8RC4 - chains r and g of the 16 polymer chains in the assembly; structure by electron microscopy, 3.10 A resolution.

== Chain r ==
Molecule: DSS1
Source organism: Trichoplusia ni
Chain sequence (31 residues; numbered 1030 to 1060; the number before each row is that of its first residue):
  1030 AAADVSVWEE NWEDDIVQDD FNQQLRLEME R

== Chain g ==
Molecule: Integrator complex subunit 7
Source organism: Homo sapiens
UniProt: Q9NVH2 (INT7_HUMAN); numbering as in UniProt (aligned over 1-962)
Chain sequence (964 residues; each row starts with the number of its first residue; numbers below 1 keep their minus sign (Ser-1 is residue -1)):
    -1 SNMASNSTKS FLADAGYGEQ ELDANSALME LDKGLRSGKL GEQCEAVVRF PRLFQKYPFP
    59 ILINSAFLKL ADVFRVGNNF LRLCVLKVTQ QSEKHLEKIL NVDEFVKRIF SVIHSNDPVA
   119 RAITLRMLGS LASIIPERKN AHHSIRQSLD SHDNVEVEAA VFAAANFSAQ SKDFAVGICN
   179 KISEMIQGLA TPVDLKLKLI PILQHMHHDA ILASSARQLL QQLVTSYPST KMVIVSLHTF
   239 TLLAASSLVD TPKQIQLLLQ YLKNDPRKAV KRLAIQDLKL LANKTPHTWS RENIQALCEC
   299 ALQTPYDSLK LGMLSVLSTL SGTIAIKHYF SIVPGNVSSS PRSSDLVKLA QECCYHNNRG
   359 IAAHGVRVLT NITVSCQEKD LLALEQDAVF GLESLLVLCS QDDSPGAQAT LKIALNCMVK
   419 LAKGRPHLSQ SVVETLLTQL HSAQDAARIL MCHCLAAIAM QLPVLGDGML GDLMELYKVI
   479 GRSATDKQQE LLVSLATVIF VASQKALSVE SKAVIKQQLE SVSNGWTVYR IARQASRMGN
   539 HDMAKELYQS LLTQVASEHF YFWLNSLKEF SHAEQCLTGL QEENYSSALS CIAESLKFYH
   599 KGIASLTAAS TPLNPLSFQC EFVKLRIDLL QAFSQLICTC NSLKTSPPPA IATTIAMTLG
   659 NDLQRCGRIS NQMKQSMEEF RSLASRYGDL YQASFDADSA TLRNVELQQQ SCLLISHAIE
   719 ALILDPESAS FQEYGSTGTA HADSEYERRM MSVYNHVLEE VESLNRKYTP VSYMHTACLC
   779 NAIIALLKVP LSFQRYFFQK LQSTSIKLAL SPSPRNPAEP IAVQNNQQLA LKVEGVVQHG
   839 SKPGLFRKIQ SVCLNVSSTL QSKSGQDYKI PIDNMTNEME QRVEPHNDYF STQFLLNFAI
   899 LGTHNITVES SVKDANGIVW KTGPRTTIFV KSLEDPYSQQ IRLQQQQAQQ PLQQQQQRNA
   959 YTRF
Not modelled in the structure: -1 to 20, 329-339, 653-659, 811-817, 861-871, 946-962
Construct notes: expression tag (-1 to 0)
Curated features (UniProtKB/Swiss-Prot):
  - modified residue (Phosphoserine): Ser338, Ser809
Cystine bridges: Cys638-Cys778

== Interface between chain r and chain g ==
Residue-residue contacts - 60 pairs, chain r then chain g:
  Val1034(r) - Lys410(g)
  Val1034(r) - Asn414(g)
  Ser1035(r) - Asn414(g)  hydrogen bond (backbone-side chain)
  Val1036(r) - Lys410(g)
  Val1036(r) - Leu413(g)  hydrophobic
  Val1036(r) - Val417(g)
  Val1036(r) - Leu448(g)
  Val1036(r) - Cys452(g)
  Trp1037(r) - His451(g)
  Trp1037(r) - Ala454(g)  hydrophobic
  Trp1037(r) - Ala455(g)
  Trp1037(r) - Met458(g)  hydrophobic
  Trp1037(r) - Thr495(g)
  Trp1037(r) - Arg535(g)
  Glu1039(r) - Met458(g)
  Glu1039(r) - Arg535(g)  hydrogen bond (backbone-side chain)
  Asn1040(r) - His451(g)
  Asn1040(r) - Arg793(g)  hydrogen bond (backbone-side chain)
  Trp1041(r) - Arg531(g)
  Trp1041(r) - Gln532(g)
  Trp1041(r) - Arg535(g)
  Trp1041(r) - Phe791(g)
  Trp1041(r) - Gln792(g)
  Trp1041(r) - Arg793(g)
  Trp1041(r) - Phe796(g)  hydrophobic
  Trp1041(r) - Gln797(g)  hydrogen bond (backbone-side chain)
  Glu1042(r) - Val491(g)
  Glu1042(r) - Arg528(g)  salt bridge
  Glu1042(r) - Arg531(g)  salt bridge
  Asp1043(r) - Arg793(g)  salt bridge
  Val1046(r) - Leu799(g)
  Val1046(r) - Ser839(g)
  Val1046(r) - Leu843(g)  hydrophobic
  Asp1048(r) - Lys798(g)
  Phe1050(r) - Phe558(g)
  Phe1050(r) - Trp561(g)  hydrophobic
  Phe1050(r) - Asn612(g)
  Asn1051(r) - Trp524(g)
  Asn1051(r) - Arg531(g)  hydrogen bond
  Asn1051(r) - Phe796(g)  hydrogen bond (side chain-backbone)
  Asn1051(r) - Gln797(g)
  Gln1053(r) - Phe558(g)
  Leu1054(r) - Trp524(g)  hydrophobic
  Leu1054(r) - Tyr527(g)
  Leu1054(r) - Phe558(g)
  Arg1055(r) - Trp524(g)
  Glu1057(r) - Gln552(g)
  Glu1057(r) - Ala554(g)  hydrogen bond (side chain-backbone)
  Glu1057(r) - Ser555(g)  hydrogen bond (side chain-backbone)
  Glu1057(r) - Phe558(g)
  Met1058(r) - Gly523(g)  hydrogen bond (backbone-backbone)
  Met1058(r) - Trp524(g)  hydrogen bond (backbone-backbone)
  Met1058(r) - Tyr527(g)  hydrophobic
  Met1058(r) - Leu549(g)  hydrophobic
  Met1058(r) - Val553(g)  hydrophobic
  Met1058(r) - Leu562(g)  hydrophobic
  Glu1059(r) - Asn522(g)
  Glu1059(r) - Trp524(g)
  Arg1060(r) - Ser521(g)
  Arg1060(r) - Asn522(g)
Other interface residues (no listed pair), chain r (23 interface residues in all): Ala1030, Asp1033, Ile1045
Other interface residues (no listed pair), chain g (44 interface residues in all): Gln274, Glu488, His557, Leu614, Asp741

== In short ==
Chain r and chain g form an interface of 23 and 44 residues respectively; the contacts include 10 hydrogen
bonds and 3 salt bridges. Polar contacts include Glu1042(r)-Arg528(g), Glu1042(r)-Arg531(g) and
Asp1043(r)-Arg793(g).
Chain r is DSS1 (Trichoplusia ni) and chain g is Integrator complex subunit 7 (Homo sapiens); the structure,
Structure of Integrator-PP2A complex, was determined by electron microscopy (same publication as 8RBZ).
